4W7N - chain A; structure by X-ray diffraction, 1.40 A resolution.

== Chain A ==
Molecule: Dye-decolorizing peroxidase
Source organism: Auricularia auricula-judae
Notes: EC 1.11.1.19
UniProt: I2DBY1 (I2DBY1_9HOMO); residues 1-448 here correspond to UniProt positions 62-509 (UniProt number = residue number + 61)
Sequence (449 residues; numbered 0 to 448; the number before each row is that of its first residue; numbering starts at 0):
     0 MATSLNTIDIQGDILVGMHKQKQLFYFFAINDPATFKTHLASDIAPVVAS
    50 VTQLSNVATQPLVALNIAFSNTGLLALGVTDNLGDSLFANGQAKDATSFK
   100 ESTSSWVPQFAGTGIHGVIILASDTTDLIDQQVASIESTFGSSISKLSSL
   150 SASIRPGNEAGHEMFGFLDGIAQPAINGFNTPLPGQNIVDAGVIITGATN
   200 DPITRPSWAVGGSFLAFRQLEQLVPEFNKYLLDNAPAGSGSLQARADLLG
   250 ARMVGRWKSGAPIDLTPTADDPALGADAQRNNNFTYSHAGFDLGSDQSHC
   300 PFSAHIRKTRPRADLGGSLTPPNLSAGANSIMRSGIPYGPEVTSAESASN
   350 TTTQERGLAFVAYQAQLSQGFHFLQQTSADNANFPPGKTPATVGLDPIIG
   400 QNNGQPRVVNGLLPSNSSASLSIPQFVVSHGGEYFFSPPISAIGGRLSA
Not modelled in the structure: 0-2
Sequence notes: initiating methionine (0); conflict Ile-7 (Asp68 in I2DBY1); engineered mutation Ser-147 (Tyr208 in I2DBY1), Ser-377 (Trp438 in I2DBY1)
Metal / ion sites: heme Fe near His-304 (its only coordinating residue here)
Residues lining bound ligands: heme (HEM): Glu-162, Phe-164, Phe-166, Leu-167, Asp-168, Gly-169, Ile-170, Ala-171, Leu-219, Gln-221, Val-253, Arg-255, His-304, Ile-305, Thr-308, Arg-309, Arg-311, Ile-330, Arg-332, Leu-357, Phe-359, Phe-370, Leu-373, Gln-374, Ile-397, Ile-398, Val-426
Swiss-Prot annotation at these positions:
  - active site: Asp-168 (Proton acceptor)
  - binding site (heme): His-304
  - glycosylation (N-linked (GlcNAc...) asparagine): Asn-282, Asn-322, Asn-349, Asn-415
From the paper describing this entry:
  - catalytic residues: Asp-168, Arg-332 (proposed by the authors, not directly observed)
  - mutagenesis - Y337S: unchanged catalytic activity
  - mutagenesis - G169L: decreased catalytic activity
  - mutagenesis - Y285F: unchanged catalytic activity on RB19

== Summary ==
Bound to chain A: heme. UniProt lists active-site residue Asp-168 and heme-binding residue His-304. From the
paper: catalytic residues Asp-168 and Arg-332; G169L reduces catalytic activity; 3 substitutions were tested
in all.
Chain A is Dye-decolorizing peroxidase (Auricularia auricula-judae); the structure, Crystal structure of a
decolorizing peroxidase (dyp) from auricularia auricula-judae. Y147S and W377S double mutant, was determined
by X-ray diffraction together with 4W7J, 4W7K, 4W7L, 4W7M and 4W7O from the same study.
